PDB entry 7UMT | electron microscopy, 3.40 A resolution | chains a and q of the 39 polymer chains in the assembly

# Chain a (and q)
Protein: Outer capsid glycoprotein VP7
Notes: chain q of this document is another copy of the same molecule, construct and numbering; everything in this record applies to it too
UniProt: B1NP55 (B1NP55_9REOV); residues 1-326 here = UniProt positions 1-326
Sequence (326 residues; row label = number of the first residue in the row):
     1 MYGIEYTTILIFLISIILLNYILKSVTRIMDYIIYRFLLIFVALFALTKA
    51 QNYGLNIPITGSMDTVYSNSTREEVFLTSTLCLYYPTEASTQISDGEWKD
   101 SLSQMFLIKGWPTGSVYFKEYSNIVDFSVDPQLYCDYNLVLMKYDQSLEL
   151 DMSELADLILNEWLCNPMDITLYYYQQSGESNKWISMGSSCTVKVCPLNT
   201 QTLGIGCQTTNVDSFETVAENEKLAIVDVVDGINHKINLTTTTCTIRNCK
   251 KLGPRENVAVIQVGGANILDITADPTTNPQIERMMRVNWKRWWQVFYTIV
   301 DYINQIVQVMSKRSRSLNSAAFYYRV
Unresolved in the structure: 1-55
Differences from the reference sequence: conflict Ile108 (Thr in B1NP55), Ser147 (Asn in B1NP55)
Cystine bridges: Cys82-Cys135, Cys165-Cys249, Cys191-Cys244, Cys196-Cys207
Covalently attached groups: N-acetylglucosamine (NAG) linked to Asn69, Asn238
Ion coordination: Ca2+ site 1: Asp95 (shared with 3 residues of chain c); Ca2+ site 2: Asp151, Glu154, Glu222, Leu224; Ca2+ site 3: Gln177, Asp228, Asp231 (shared with 1 residue of chain b); Ca2+ site 4: Gly206, Ser214, Glu216 (shared with 1 residue of chain b); Ca2+ site 5: Asp270, Thr272, Asp274, Thr277; Ca2+ site 6: Asp301 (shared with 3 residues of chain c)
What the authors report for this chain:
  - post-translational modification sites: Asn69, Asn238

# Chain a / chain q interface
Contacting residue pairs - 26 pairs, chain a then chain q:
  Gly114(a) with Ala320(q)
  Tyr117(a) with Phe322(q)
  Tyr134(a) with Phe322(q), hydrophobic
  Leu317(a) with Val326(q)
  Ala320(a) with Gly114(q); Tyr324(q); Arg325(q); Val326(q), hydrophobic
  Ala321(a) with Tyr324(q); Arg325(q), hydrogen bond (backbone-backbone)
  Phe322(a) with Tyr117(q); Tyr134(q), hydrophobic; Tyr323(q); Tyr324(q), hydrophobic
  Tyr323(a) with Ala321(q); Phe322(q); Tyr323(q), hydrogen bond (backbone-backbone)
  Tyr324(a) with Ala320(q); Ala321(q); Phe322(q), hydrophobic
  Arg325(a) with Ala320(q); Ala321(q), hydrogen bond (backbone-backbone); Tyr323(q)
  Val326(a) with Leu317(q); Ser319(q); Ala320(q), hydrophobic
Other interface residues (no listed pair), chain a (14 interface residues in all): Thr80, Asn318, Ser319
Other interface residues (no listed pair), chain q (14 interface residues in all): Thr80, Pro112

# In short
The chain a/chain q interface involves 14 residues from each chain; the contacts include 3 hydrogen bonds.
Main-chain hydrogen bonds include Ala321(a)-Arg325(q) and Tyr323(a)-Tyr323(q). Covalently linked
N-acetylglucosamine: at Asn69(a) and Asn238(a). Asp151(a), Glu154(a), Glu222(a) and Leu224(a) form the Ca2+
site 2. From the paper: modification sites Asn69(a) and Asn238(a).
Chain a and chain q are both Outer capsid glycoprotein VP7; the structure, Structure of the VP5*/VP8* assembly
from the human rotavirus strain CDC-9 - Reversed conformation, was determined by electron microscopy,
deposited together with 7UMS.
